PDB entry 5ZVT | electron microscopy, 3.30 A resolution | chains A and B of the 35 polymer chains in the assembly

== Chain A ==
Name: N-terminus of outer capsid protein VP5
From: Grass carp reovirus
UniProt: Q8JU67 (Q8JU67_9REOV); residues 1-42 here = UniProt positions 1-42
Sequence (42 residues; numbered 1 to 42; the number before each row is that of its first residue):
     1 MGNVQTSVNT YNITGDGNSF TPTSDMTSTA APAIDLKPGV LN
Unresolved in the structure: 1
Covalently attached groups: myristic acid (MYR) linked to Gly-2
From the paper describing this entry:
  - post-translational modification sites: Asn-42

== Chain B ==
Name: C-terminus of outer capsid protein VP5
From: Grass carp reovirus
UniProt: Q8JU67 (Q8JU67_9REOV); numbering as in UniProt (aligned over 43-648)
Sequence (606 residues; each row starts with the number of its first residue):
    43 PTGKLWRPVG TSVATIDSLA IVSDRFGQYS FVNEGMRETF SKALFDINMW QPLFQATKTG
   103 CGPIVLSSFT TTTSGYVGAT AGDALDNPVT NGVFISTVQI MNLQRTIAAR MRDVALWQKH
   163 LDTAMTMLTP DISAGSASCN WKSLLAFAKD ILPLDNLCLT YPNEFYNVAI HRYPALKPGN
   223 PDTKLPDAQA HPLGEVAGAF NAATSEVGSL VGSSSTLSQA ISTMAGKDLD LIEADTPLPV
   283 SVFTPSLAPR SYRPAFIKPE DAKWIAEFNN SSLIRKTLTY SGATYTVQLG PGPTRVIDMN
   343 AMIDSVLTLD VSGTILPYDT NPDLSTSVPA FVLIQTSVPI QQVTTAANIT AITVVSAAGA
   403 SAINLAINVR GQPRFNMLHL QATFERETIT GIPYIYGLGT FLIPSPTSSS NFSNPTLMDG
   463 LLTVTPVLLR ETTYKGEVVD AIVPATVMAN QTSEEVASAL ANDAIVLVSN HLNKLANVVG
   523 DAIPVASRTD DSATSAIVSR LAVQHKLSQV GQASPTPPDY PLLWRRAKRA ASMFVSNPSL
   583 ALQVGIPVLT QSGMLSALTS GVGTALRTGS LGKGVTDASE KLRARQSLTV AKQAFFDQIG
   643 SLWPGK
Unresolved in the structure: 647-648

== Chain A / chain B interface ==
Pairs across the interface (92):
  Gly-2(A) with Lys-191(B); Pro-204(B)
  Asn-3(A) with Asn-205(B)
  Gln-5(A) with Asn-205(B); Glu-206(B)
  Val-8(A) with Glu-206(B)
  Asn-9(A) with Pro-94(B); Asn-205(B), hydrogen bond (side chain-backbone); Glu-206(B), hydrogen bond; Asn-209(B)
  Thr-10(A) with Asn-209(B)
  Tyr-11(A) with Asn-205(B); Asn-209(B), hydrogen bond (backbone-side chain); Ile-212(B), hydrophobic; Pro-220(B), hydrophobic; Pro-223(B)
  Asn-12(A) with Asn-205(B); Tyr-208(B)
  Ile-13(A) with Trp-183(B), hydrogen bond (backbone-side chain); Leu-187(B), hydrophobic; Pro-204(B); Asn-205(B); Tyr-208(B), hydrophobic
  Asp-16(A) with Gly-221(B); Lys-226(B)
  Gly-17(A) with Gly-221(B); Lys-226(B); Leu-227(B); Pro-228(B)
  Asn-18(A) with Trp-183(B); Tyr-208(B), hydrogen bond; Lys-219(B); Pro-220(B); Gly-221(B), hydrogen bond (side chain-backbone)
  Ser-19(A) with Ala-217(B); Leu-218(B); Lys-219(B), hydrogen bond (backbone-backbone); Pro-228(B)
  Phe-20(A) with Leu-170(B), hydrophobic; Pro-172(B), hydrophobic; Ser-180(B); Cys-181(B), hydrogen bond (backbone-backbone); Trp-183(B), hydrophobic; Leu-186(B), hydrophobic; Ala-217(B), hydrophobic; Leu-218(B), hydrophobic; Phe-638(B), hydrophobic
  Thr-21(A) with Ala-179(B); Ser-180(B); Ala-217(B), hydrogen bond (backbone-backbone); Lys-219(B), hydrogen bond (backbone-side chain)
  Pro-22(A) with Pro-172(B); Ile-174(B); Ser-178(B), hydrogen bond (backbone-side chain); Ala-179(B), hydrogen bond (backbone-backbone); Ala-217(B), hydrophobic
  Thr-23(A) with Ile-174(B); Gly-177(B); Ser-178(B)
  Ser-24(A) with Ile-174(B); Ser-175(B); Ala-176(B); Gly-177(B), hydrogen bond (backbone-backbone); Ala-244(B)
  Asp-25(A) with Gly-240(B); Ala-241(B); Ala-244(B)
  Met-26(A) with Pro-216(B); Glu-237(B); Gly-240(B); Ala-241(B), hydrogen bond (side chain-backbone)
  Thr-27(A) with Asp-173(B); Gly-240(B); Asn-243(B)
  Ser-28(A) with Asp-173(B), hydrogen bond; Arg-214(B); Tyr-215(B); Pro-216(B)
  Thr-29(A) with Arg-214(B), hydrogen bond (backbone-backbone); Gly-240(B); Asn-243(B)
  Ala-30(A) with Asp-88(B); Arg-214(B)
  Ala-31(A) with Asp-88(B)
  Ile-34(A) with Thr-81(B); Lys-84(B); Ala-85(B)
  Asp-35(A) with Thr-81(B)
  Leu-36(A) with Thr-81(B)
  Leu-41(A) with Met-78(B); Phe-82(B), hydrophobic
  Asn-42(A) with Met-78(B)
Also at the interface, not in a pair above, chain B (53 interface residues in all): Thr-44, Gln-97, Thr-171, Pro-234, Gly-236, Ala-239, Ala-245

== Summary ==
30 residues of chain A face 53 of chain B across their interface, with 16 hydrogen bonds. Polar pairs include
Asn-9(A)/Asn-205(B), Asn-9(A)/Glu-206(B) and Tyr-11(A)/Asn-209(B). From the paper: a modification site at
Asn-42(A).
Here chain A is N-terminus of outer capsid protein VP5 and chain B is C-terminus of outer capsid protein VP5,
both from Grass carp reovirus. Entry 5ZVT (Structure of RNA polymerase complex and genome within a dsRNA virus
provides insights into the mechanisms ...) was determined by electron microscopy (same publication as 5ZVS).
